PDB entry 6YYT | electron microscopy, 2.90 A resolution | chains A and D of the 8 polymer chains in the assembly

[Chain A]
Molecule: nsp12
From: Severe acute respiratory syndrome coronavirus 2
Notes: EC 3.4.19.12, 3.4.22.-, 3.4.22.69, 2.7.7.48, 3.6.4.12, 3.6.4.13, 3.1.13.-, 3.1.-.-, 2.1.1.-
UniProtKB: P0DTD1 (R1AB_SARS2); residues 1-932 here correspond to UniProt positions 4393-5324 (UniProt number = residue number + 4392)
Sequence (935 residues; row label = number of the first residue in the row; numbers below 1 keep their minus sign (Ser-2 is residue -2)):
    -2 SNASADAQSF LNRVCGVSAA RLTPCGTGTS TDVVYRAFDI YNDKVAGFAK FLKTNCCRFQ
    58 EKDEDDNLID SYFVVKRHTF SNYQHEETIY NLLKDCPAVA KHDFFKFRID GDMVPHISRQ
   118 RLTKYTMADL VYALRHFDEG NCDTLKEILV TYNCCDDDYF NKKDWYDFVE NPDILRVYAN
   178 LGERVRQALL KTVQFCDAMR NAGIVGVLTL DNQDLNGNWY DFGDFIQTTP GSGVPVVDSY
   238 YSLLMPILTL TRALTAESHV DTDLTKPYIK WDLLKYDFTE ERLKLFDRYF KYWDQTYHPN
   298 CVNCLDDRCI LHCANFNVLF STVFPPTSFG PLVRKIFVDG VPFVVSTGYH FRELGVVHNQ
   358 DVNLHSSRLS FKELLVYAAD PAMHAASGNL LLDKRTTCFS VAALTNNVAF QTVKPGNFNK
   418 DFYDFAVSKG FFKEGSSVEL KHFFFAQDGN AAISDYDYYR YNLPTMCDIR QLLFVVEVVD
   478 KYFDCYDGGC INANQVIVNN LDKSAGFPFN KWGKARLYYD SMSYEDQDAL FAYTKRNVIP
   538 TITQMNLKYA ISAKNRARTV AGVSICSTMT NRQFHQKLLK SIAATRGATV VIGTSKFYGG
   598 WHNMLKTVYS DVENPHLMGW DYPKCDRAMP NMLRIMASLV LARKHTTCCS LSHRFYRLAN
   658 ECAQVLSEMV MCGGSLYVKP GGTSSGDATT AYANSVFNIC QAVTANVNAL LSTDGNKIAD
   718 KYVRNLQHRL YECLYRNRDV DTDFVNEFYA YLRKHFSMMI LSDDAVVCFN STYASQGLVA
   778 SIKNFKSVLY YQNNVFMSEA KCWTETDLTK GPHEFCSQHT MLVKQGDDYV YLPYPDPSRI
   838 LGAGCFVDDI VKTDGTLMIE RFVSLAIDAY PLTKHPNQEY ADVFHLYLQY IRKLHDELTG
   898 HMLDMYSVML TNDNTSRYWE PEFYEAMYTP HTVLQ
Unresolved in the structure: -2 to 30, 51-76, 98-117, 930-932
Differences from the reference sequence: expression tag (-2 to 0)
Curated features (UniProtKB/Swiss-Prot):
  - region: Lys545 to Arg555 (Interaction with RMP Remdesivir), Thr582 to Pro620 (RdRp Palm N-ter)
  - active site: Ser759, Asp760, Asp761
  - binding site (Mn(2+)): Asn209, Asp218
  - binding site (Zn(2+)): His295, Cys301, Cys306, Cys310, Cys487, His642, Cys645, Cys646
  - site: Gln932 (Cleavage)
Ion coordination: Zn2+ site 1: His295, Cys301, Cys306, Cys310; Zn2+ site 2: Cys487, His642, Cys645, Cys646
Reported in the primary citation:
  - catalytic residues: Asp760, Asp761 (citing earlier work)
  - specificity-determining residues: Asp623, Ser682, Asn691 (proposed by the authors, not directly observed)

[Chain D]
Molecule: nsp8
From: Severe acute respiratory syndrome coronavirus 2
Notes: EC 3.4.19.12, 3.4.22.-, 3.4.22.69, 2.7.7.48, 3.6.4.12, 3.6.4.13, 3.1.13.-, 3.1.-.-, 2.1.1.-
UniProtKB: P0DTD1 (R1AB_SARS2); residues 1-198 here correspond to UniProt positions 3943-4140 (UniProt number = residue number + 3942)
Sequence (201 residues; numbered -2 to 198; the number before each row is that of its first residue; numbers below 1 keep their minus sign (Ser-2 is residue -2)):
    -2 SNAAIASEFS SLPSYAAFAT AQEAYEQAVA NGDSEVVLKK LKKSLNVAKS EFDRDAAMQR
    58 KLEKMADQAM TQMYKQARSE DKRAKVTSAM QTMLFTMLRK LDNDALNNII NNARDGCVPL
   118 NIIPLTTAAK LMVVIPDYNT YKNTCDGTTF TYASALWEIQ QVVDADSKIV QLSEISMDNS
   178 PNLAWPLIVT ALRANSAVKL Q
Unresolved in the structure: -2 to 5, 192-198
Differences from the reference sequence: expression tag (-2 to 0)
Curated features (UniProtKB/Swiss-Prot):
  - site: Gln198 (Cleavage)
Reported in the primary citation:
  - binding site for RNA product: Lys58
  - mutagenesis - K58A: abolished growth (citing earlier work)

[Interface between chain A and chain D]
Contacting residue pairs (23; chain A residue first):
  Phe415(A) - Met90(D)  hydrophobic
  Lys417(A) - Met90(D)
  Lys417(A) - Met94(D)
  Ile847(A) - Lys79(D)
  Val848(A) - Arg80(D)
  Asp851(A) - Arg75(D)
  Asp851(A) - Lys79(D)
  Gly852(A) - Lys72(D)
  Gly852(A) - Arg75(D)
  Thr853(A) - Tyr71(D)
  Thr853(A) - Lys72(D)  hydrogen bond (backbone-side chain)
  Leu854(A) - Lys72(D)
  His898(A) - Tyr71(D)  hydrogen bond
  His898(A) - Arg75(D)
  Met899(A) - Met67(D)  hydrophobic
  Met899(A) - Tyr71(D)  hydrophobic
  Met902(A) - Met67(D)  hydrophobic
  Met902(A) - Met70(D)  hydrophobic
  Met902(A) - Tyr71(D)  hydrophobic
  Tyr903(A) - Met67(D)  hydrophobic
  Met906(A) - Asp64(D)
  Leu907(A) - Asp64(D)
  Thr908(A) - Asp64(D)
Also at the interface, not in a pair above, chain A (18 interface residues in all): Asn414, Thr850, Leu895
Also at the interface, not in a pair above, chain D (14 interface residues in all): Glu60, Ser76, Val83, Met87

[Overview]
18 residues of chain A and 14 residues of chain D are in contact, with 2 hydrogen bonds. Polar contacts
include Thr853(A)-Lys72(D) and His898(A)-Tyr71(D). From UniProt: 3 active-site residues, Mn2+-binding residues
Asn209(A) and Asp218(A) and 8 Zn2+-binding residues on chain A. The paper reports catalytic residues Asp760(A)
and Asp761(A); K58A of chain D abolishes growth.
Chain A is nsp12 and chain D is nsp8, both from Severe acute respiratory syndrome coronavirus 2; the
structure, Structure of replicating SARS-CoV-2 polymerase, was determined by electron microscopy.
